Entry 7DPH (X-ray diffraction, 1.54 A resolution); this record covers chain A.

Chain A:
Protein: GTPase HRas
From: Homo sapiens
Notes: EC 3.6.5.2
Reference sequence: P01112 (RASH_HUMAN); residues 1-166 here = UniProt positions 1-166
Chain sequence (171 residues; row label = number of the first residue in the row; numbers below 1 keep their minus sign (Gly-4 is residue -4)):
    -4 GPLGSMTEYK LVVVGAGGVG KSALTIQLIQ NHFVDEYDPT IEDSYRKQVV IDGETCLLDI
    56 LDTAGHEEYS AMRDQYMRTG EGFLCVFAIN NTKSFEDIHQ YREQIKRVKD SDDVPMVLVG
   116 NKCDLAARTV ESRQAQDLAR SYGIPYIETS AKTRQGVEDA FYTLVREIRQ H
Unresolved in the structure: -4 to 0, 62-69
Sequence notes: expression tag (-4 to 0); engineered mutation His61 (Gln in P01112)
Ion coordination: Mg2+: Ser17 (together with GMP-PNP); Na+: Asp107, Tyr137
Small-molecule neighbours: GMP-PNP (GNP; phosphoaminophosphonic acid-guanylate ester): Ala11, Gly12, Gly13, Val14, Gly15, Lys16, Ser17, Ala18, Phe28, Val29, Asp30, Glu31, Tyr32, Thr58, Ala59, Gly60, Asn116, Lys117, Asp119, Leu120, Ser145, Ala146, Lys147
UniProt features mapped onto this chain:
  - region: His166 (Hypervariable region)
  - motif: Tyr32 to Tyr40 (Effector region)
  - binding site (GTP): Gly13 to Ala18, Val29 to Thr35, Ala59, Gly60, Asn116 to Asp119, Ser145 to Lys147
  - modified residue: Met1 (N-acetylmethionine), Thr2 (N-acetylthreonine), Cys118 (S-nitrosocysteine)
  - glycosylation: Thr35 (Microbial infection: O-linked (Glc) threonine)
  - natural variant: Gly12 (G12A: In CSTLO; G12C: In CSTLO; G12D: In CSTLO; G12E: In CSTLO; G12S: In CSTLO and CMEMS; G12V: In CSTLO, bladder carcinoma and CMEMS), Gly13 (G13C: In CSTLO; G13D: In CSTLO; G13R: In SFM), Gln22 (Q22K: In CMEMS), Glu37 (E37EE: In CSTLO), Thr58 (T58I: In CSTLO), Glu63 (E63K: In CMEMS), Ser89 (S89C: Found in a patient with severe fetal hydrops and pleural effusion; uncertain significance), Lys117 (K117R: In CSTLO), Ala146 (A146T: In CSTLO; A146V: In CSTLO)
  - mutagenesis: Ser17 (S17N: Dominant negative. Prevents PLCE1 EGF-induced recruitment to plasma membrane. No effect on subcellular location of isoform 2), Asn26 (N26G: Loss of interaction with PLCE1; when associated with V-12), Val29 (V29A: No effect on interaction with PLCE1; when associated with V-12), Tyr32 (Y32F: Loss of interaction and recruitment to plasma membrane of PLCE1; when associated with V-12), Pro34 (P34G: No effect on interaction with PLCE1; when associated with V-12), Thr35 (T35S: Loss of interaction with PLCE1; when associated with V-12), Glu37 (E37G: No effect on interaction with PLCE1; when associated with V-12), Asp38 (D38N: No effect on interaction with PLCE1; when associated with V-12), Ser39 (S39C: No effect on interaction with PLCE1; when associated with V-12), Ala59 (A59T: Loss of GTPase activity and creation of an autophosphorylation site), Ala83 (A83T: GTP-binding activity reduced by factor of 30), Cys118 (C118S: Abolishes S-nitrosylation. No stimulation of guanine nucleotide exchange), 3 further mutagenesis entries in UniProt

Overview:
Ligands of chain A: GMP-PNP. Asp107 and Tyr137 coordinate Na+. UniProt lists 22 GTP-binding residues and 16
mutagenesis sites.
Chain A is GTPase HRas (Homo sapiens); the structure, H-Ras Q61H in complex with GppNHp (state 1) after
structural transition by humidity control, was determined by X-ray diffraction together with 7DPJ from the
same study.
